Entry 5O5C (X-ray diffraction, 2.10 A resolution); this record covers chains A and B.

== Chain A (and B) ==
Protein: Putative decarboxylase involved in desferrioxamine biosynthesis
Organism: Erwinia amylovora (strain CFBP1430)
Notes: EC 4.1.1.-; chain B of this document is another copy of the same molecule, construct and numbering; everything in this record applies to it too
Reference sequence: D4I245 (D4I245_ERWAC); numbering as in UniProt (aligned over 1-517)
Chain sequence (519 residues; each row starts with the number of its first residue; numbers below 1 keep their minus sign (Gly-1 is residue -1)):
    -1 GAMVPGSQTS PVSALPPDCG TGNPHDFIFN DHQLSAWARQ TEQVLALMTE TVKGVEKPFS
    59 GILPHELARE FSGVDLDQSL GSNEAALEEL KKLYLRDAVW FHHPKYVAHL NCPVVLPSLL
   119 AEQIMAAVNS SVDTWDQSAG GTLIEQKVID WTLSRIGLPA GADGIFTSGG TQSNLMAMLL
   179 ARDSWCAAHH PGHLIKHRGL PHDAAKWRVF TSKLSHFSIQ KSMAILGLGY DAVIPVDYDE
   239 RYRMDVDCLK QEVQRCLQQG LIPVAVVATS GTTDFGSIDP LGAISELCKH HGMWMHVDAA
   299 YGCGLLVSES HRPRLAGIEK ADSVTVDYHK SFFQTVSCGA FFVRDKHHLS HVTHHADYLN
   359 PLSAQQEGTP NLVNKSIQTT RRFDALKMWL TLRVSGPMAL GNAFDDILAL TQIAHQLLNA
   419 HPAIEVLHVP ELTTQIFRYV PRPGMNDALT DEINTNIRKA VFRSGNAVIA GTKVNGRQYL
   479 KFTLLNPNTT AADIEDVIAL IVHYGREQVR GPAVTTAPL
Disordered / not traced: -1 to 22, 77-78, 352-366, 440-446, 511-517 (chain B: -1 to 21, 77-78, 352-365, 440-444, 511-517)
Construct notes: expression tag (-1 to 0)
Glycans and other covalent adducts: pyridoxal phosphate (PLP) linked to Lys328
Residues lining bound ligands: pyridoxal phosphate (PLP): Leu108, Gly167, Gly168, Thr169, Asn172, His214, Ser216, Thr267, Gly269, Thr271, Asp296, Ala298, Tyr299, Asp325, His327

== Interface between chain A and chain B ==
Contacting residue pairs (250):
  His23(A) with Asn400(B); Ala401(B); Asp404(B), salt bridge; Pro485(B); Asn486(B)
  Phe25(A) with Val113(B); Leu114(B), hydrogen bond (backbone-backbone); Ser393(B); Ala397(B); Leu398(B), hydrophobic
  Ile26(A) with Pro111(B), hydrophobic; Val112(B); Val113(B), hydrophobic; Phe331(B), hydrophobic; Asn486(B)
  Phe27(A) with His100(B); Val112(B), hydrogen bond (backbone-backbone); Leu114(B), hydrophobic; Leu117(B), hydrophobic
  Asn28(A) with His100(B); Asn486(B), hydrogen bond
  Asp29(A) with Val50(B)
  Leu32(A) with Thr47(B); Val50(B), hydrophobic; Lys51(B)
  Trp35(A) with Leu43(B); Leu114(B), hydrophobic; Leu117(B), hydrophobic
  Ala36(A) with Leu43(B), hydrophobic
  Gln38(A) with Leu114(B), hydrogen bond (side chain-backbone); Leu118(B)
  Thr39(A) with Leu43(B); Gln121(B), hydrogen bond (backbone-side chain)
  Val42(A) with Leu118(B), hydrophobic; Gln121(B); Ile122(B), hydrophobic
  Leu43(A) with Trp35(B), hydrophobic; Ala36(B), hydrophobic; Thr39(B); Gln121(B)
  Met46(A) with Trp35(B), hydrophobic
  Thr47(A) with Leu32(B)
  Val50(A) with Asp29(B); Leu32(B), hydrophobic
  Lys51(A) with Leu32(B)
  Ile60(A) with Trp133(B)
  Pro62(A) with Trp133(B), hydrophobic; Pro368(B)
  Leu65(A) with Gly138(B); Leu141(B), hydrophobic
  Ala66(A) with Leu141(B)
  Phe69(A) with Gly138(B); Leu141(B), hydrophobic; Ile142(B), hydrophobic; Lys145(B), hydrogen bond (backbone-side chain)
  Ser70(A) with Lys145(B)
  Val72(A) with Lys145(B), hydrogen bond (backbone-side chain); Arg391(B)
  Asp73(A) with Arg391(B)
  Leu74(A) with Lys145(B); Trp149(B), hydrophobic; Trp387(B); Leu390(B), hydrophobic; Arg391(B)
  Asp75(A) with Trp149(B), hydrogen bond; Arg153(B), salt bridge
  Gly79(A) with Arg391(B); Val392(B)
  Ser80(A) with Val392(B)
  Asn81(A) with Leu118(B); Val392(B)
  Ala84(A) with Arg391(B); Val392(B), hydrophobic
  Leu85(A) with Ile122(B), hydrophobic
  Glu87(A) with Trp387(B); Arg391(B), salt bridge
  Leu88(A) with Ile122(B), hydrophobic
  Leu91(A) with Gly138(B)
  Tyr92(A) with Val126(B); Ser128(B), hydrogen bond; Ser136(B); Gly139(B); Phe381(B)
  Asp95(A) with Ala137(B)
  Val97(A) with Asp134(B)
  Phe99(A) with Val126(B); Asn127(B); Gln135(B)
  His100(A) with Phe27(B)
  His107(A) with Asp134(B), salt bridge
  Asn109(A) with Gln135(B), hydrogen bond
  Pro111(A) with Ile26(B), hydrophobic
  Val112(A) with Ile26(B); Phe27(B), hydrogen bond (backbone-backbone); Ala124(B); Asn127(B)
  Val113(A) with Phe25(B); Ile26(B), hydrophobic
  Leu114(A) with Phe25(B), hydrogen bond (backbone-backbone); Phe27(B), hydrophobic; Trp35(B), hydrophobic; Gln38(B), hydrogen bond (backbone-side chain)
  Leu117(A) with Phe27(B), hydrophobic; Trp35(B); Ala124(B)
  Leu118(A) with Gln38(B); Val42(B), hydrophobic; Asn81(B)
  Glu120(A) with Glu120(B); Ala124(B); Arg380(B), salt bridge
  Gln121(A) with Thr39(B), hydrogen bond (side chain-backbone); Val42(B); Leu43(B)
  Ile122(A) with Val42(B), hydrophobic; Leu85(B), hydrophobic; Leu88(B), hydrophobic
  Ala124(A) with Val112(B); Leu117(B); Glu120(B); Thr333(B)
  Val126(A) with Tyr92(B)
  Asn127(A) with Phe99(B); Thr333(B); Val334(B), hydrogen bond (side chain-backbone)
  Ser128(A) with Tyr92(B), hydrogen bond
  Trp133(A) with Phe57(B), hydrophobic; Ile60(B); Leu61(B); Pro62(B)
  Asp134(A) with Val97(B); His107(B), salt bridge; Arg456(B), salt bridge; Phe460(B)
  Gln135(A) with Phe99(B); Asn109(B), hydrogen bond
  Ala137(A) with Asp95(B)
  Gly138(A) with Leu65(B); Phe69(B); Leu91(B)
  Gly139(A) with Tyr92(B)
  Leu141(A) with Leu65(B), hydrophobic; Ala66(B); Phe69(B), hydrophobic
  Ile142(A) with Phe69(B), hydrophobic; Tyr92(B), hydrophobic
  Lys145(A) with Phe69(B), hydrogen bond (side chain-backbone); Ser70(B); Val72(B), hydrogen bond (side chain-backbone); Leu74(B)
  Val146(A) with Leu74(B), hydrophobic
  Trp149(A) with Leu74(B); Asp75(B), hydrogen bond
  Arg153(A) with Asp75(B), salt bridge
  Ser166(A) with Gln376(B), hydrogen bond
  Thr169(A) with Ile375(B); Thr377(B), hydrogen bond
  Leu177(A) with Ile223(B), hydrophobic
  Arg180(A) with Ala222(B), hydrogen bond (side chain-backbone); Ile223(B), hydrogen bond (side chain-backbone); Gly225(B)
  Ile193(A) with Gly227(B)
  Lys194(A) with Ala222(B); Gly227(B); Tyr228(B), hydrogen bond (backbone-backbone)
  His195(A) with Gly227(B); Tyr228(B), hydrogen bond (backbone-backbone); Asp229(B), hydrogen bond (backbone-backbone)
  Arg196(A) with Leu226(B); Asp229(B)
  Gly197(A) with Gly225(B); Leu226(B); Gly227(B)
  Leu198(A) with Leu198(B), hydrophobic; Gly225(B), hydrogen bond (backbone-backbone)
  His214(A) with Thr377(B)
  Lys219(A) with Val350(B), hydrogen bond (side chain-backbone); Ser374(B), hydrogen bond (side chain-backbone)
  Ala222(A) with Arg180(B), hydrogen bond (backbone-side chain); Lys194(B)
  Ile223(A) with Arg180(B), hydrogen bond (backbone-side chain); Ile223(B), hydrophobic; Leu224(B)
  Leu224(A) with Ile223(B)
  Gly225(A) with Arg180(B); Gly197(B); Leu198(B), hydrogen bond (backbone-backbone)
  Leu226(A) with Arg196(B); Gly197(B)
  Gly227(A) with Ile193(B); Lys194(B); His195(B); Gly197(B)
  Tyr228(A) with Lys194(B), hydrogen bond (backbone-backbone); His195(B), hydrogen bond (backbone-backbone)
  Asp229(A) with His195(B), hydrogen bond (backbone-backbone); Arg196(B)
  His327(A) with Thr378(B)
  Thr333(A) with Ala124(B); Asn127(B)
  Val334(A) with Asn127(B), hydrogen bond (backbone-side chain); Thr378(B); Arg379(B); Arg380(B), hydrogen bond (backbone-side chain)
  Ser335(A) with Arg380(B)
  Thr351(A) with Tyr228(B)
  Pro368(A) with Pro62(B)
  Ile375(A) with Thr169(B)
  Gln376(A) with Ser166(B), hydrogen bond
  Thr377(A) with Thr169(B), hydrogen bond; His214(B)
  Thr378(A) with His327(B); Val334(B)
  Arg380(A) with Glu120(B), salt bridge; Val334(B); Ser335(B); Arg380(B)
  Phe381(A) with Tyr92(B)
  Leu384(A) with Leu88(B), hydrophobic
  Trp387(A) with Val72(B), hydrophobic; Leu74(B), hydrophobic; Glu87(B); Leu91(B), hydrophobic
  Leu390(A) with Leu74(B); Gln76(B)
  Arg391(A) with Val72(B); Asp73(B), hydrogen bond (side chain-backbone); Leu74(B); Gln76(B); Gly79(B); Ala84(B); Glu87(B), salt bridge
  Val392(A) with Gly79(B); Asn81(B); Ala84(B), hydrophobic
  Ser393(A) with Phe25(B)
  Pro395(A) with Leu74(B); Asp75(B)
  Ala397(A) with Phe25(B)
  Leu398(A) with Phe25(B), hydrophobic
  Asn400(A) with His23(B)
  Ala401(A) with His23(B); Phe25(B), hydrophobic
  Asp404(A) with His23(B), salt bridge
  Arg456(A) with Asp134(B), salt bridge
  Phe460(A) with Trp133(B); Asp134(B)
  Pro485(A) with His23(B)
  Asn486(A) with Pro22(B); Asn28(B)
Other interface residues (no listed pair), chain A (134 interface residues in all): Gln31, Ala34, Phe57, Leu61, Gln76, Leu93, Ala96, Trp98, Tyr104, Cys110, Pro115, Ala125, Ser129, Ser136, Phe331, Val350, Thr367, Arg379, Leu388
Other interface residues (no listed pair), chain B (137 interface residues in all): Gln31, Ala34, Met46, Ser80, Leu93, Ala96, Trp98, Cys110, Ala125, Ser129, Val146, Leu177, Lys219, Lys328, Gln332, Thr351, Gly366, Thr367, Leu384, Leu388, Pro395

== In short ==
Chain A and chain B form an interface of 134 and 137 residues respectively, with 41 hydrogen bonds and 12 salt
bridges. Polar pairs include His23(A)-Asp404(B), Asp75(A)-Arg153(B) and Glu87(A)-Arg391(B). Covalently linked
pyridoxal phosphate: at Lys328(A).
Both chains are Putative decarboxylase involved in desferrioxamine biosynthesis (Erwinia amylovora (strain
CFBP1430)). Entry 5O5C (The crystal structure of DfoJ, the desferrioxamine biosynthetic pathway lysine
decarboxylase from the fire blight disease ...) was determined by X-ray diffraction together with 5O8P and
5O8R from the same study.
